Entry 9P13 (X-ray diffraction, 1.73 A resolution); this record covers chain A.

# Chain A
Name: Lysozyme C
From: Gallus gallus
Notes: EC 3.2.1.17; fragment: lyzozyme
UniProt: P00698 (LYSC_CHICK); residues 1-129 here correspond to UniProt positions 19-147 (UniProt number = residue number + 18)
Amino-acid sequence (129 residues; row label = number of the first residue in the row):
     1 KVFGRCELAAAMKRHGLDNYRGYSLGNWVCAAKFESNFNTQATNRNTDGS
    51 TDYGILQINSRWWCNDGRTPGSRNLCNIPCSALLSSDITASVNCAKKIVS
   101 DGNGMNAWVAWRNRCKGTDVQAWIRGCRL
Curated features (UniProtKB/Swiss-Prot):
  - active site: Glu35, Asp52
  - binding site (substrate): Asp101
Disulfide bonds: Cys6-Cys127, Cys30-Cys115, Cys64-Cys80, Cys76-Cys94
Bound ions: Na+: Ser60, Cys64, Ser72, Arg73

# Overview
Ser60, Cys64, Ser72 and Arg73 form the Na+ site. UniProt lists active-site residues Glu35 and Asp52 and
substrate-binding residue Asp101.
Chain A is Lysozyme C (Gallus gallus); the structure, Lysozyme Room-Temperature In-Situ, Grown On-Site, was
determined by X-ray diffraction together with 9P12, 9P14, 9P15, 9P16 and 9P17 from the same study.
